PDB entry 1IO4 | X-ray diffraction, 3.00 A resolution | chains E and C of the 6 polymer chains in the assembly

[Chain E]
Molecule: Csf-1r promoter
Sequence (26 nucleotides; each row starts with the number of its first residue):
     1 GAAGATTTCCAAACTCTGTGGTTGCG

[Chain C]
Molecule: Runt-related transcription factor 1
Organism: Mus musculus
Notes: fragment: runt domain
UniProtKB: Q03347 (RUNX1_MOUSE); residue numbers follow UniProt; this construct covers 60-182
Chain sequence (123 residues; row label = number of the first residue in the row):
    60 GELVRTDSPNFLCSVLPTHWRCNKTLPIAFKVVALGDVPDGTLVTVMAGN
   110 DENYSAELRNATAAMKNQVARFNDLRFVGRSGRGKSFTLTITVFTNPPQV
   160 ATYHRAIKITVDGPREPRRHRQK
Disordered / not traced: 180-182
Swiss-Prot annotation at these positions:
  - region (Interaction with DNA): Arg80 to Thr84, Arg135 to Gly143, Ile168 to Arg177
  - binding site (chloride): Asn112, Glu116, Arg139, Val170
  - mutagenesis: Arg80 (R80A: Interferes with DNA-binding), Asn109 (N109A: Interferes with heterodimerization), Tyr113 (Y113A: Interferes with heterodimerization), Arg142 (R142A: Interferes with DNA-binding), Lys144 (K144M: Interferes with DNA-binding), Thr149 (T149A: Interferes with heterodimerization), Val170 (V170A: No effect), Asp171 (D171A: Interferes with DNA-binding), Arg174 (R174A: Interferes with DNA-binding), Arg177 (R177A: Interferes with DNA-binding)
Residues lining bound ligands: gold ion (AU): Cys81, Asn82, Val137, Arg139

[How chain E and chain C interact]
Pairs across the interface (13):
  DC16(E) with Arg135(C), salt bridge to the phosphate
  DT17(E) with Arg80(C), base contact; Lys83(C), phosphate contact
  DG18(E) with Arg80(C), hydrogen bond to the base; Lys83(C), salt bridge to the phosphate
  DT19(E) with Arg174(C), base contact
  DG20(E) with Asp171(C), base contact; Arg174(C), hydrogen bond to the base; Arg177(C), hydrogen bond to the base; Arg178(C), salt bridge to the phosphate
  DG21(E) with Arg177(C), hydrogen bond to the base
  DT22(E) with Arg177(C), hydrogen bond to the base
  DG24(E) with Arg142(C), base contact

[In short]
The chain E/chain C interface involves 8 residues from each chain, with 5 hydrogen bonds and 3 salt bridges.
Polar contacts include DG18(E)-Arg80(C), DG20(E)-Arg174(C) and DG20(E)-Arg177(C). Chain C binds gold ion.
Curated annotation (UniProt) lists 4 chloride-binding residues and 10 mutagenesis sites on chain C.
Chain E is Csf-1r promoter and chain C is Runt-related transcription factor 1 (Mus musculus); the structure,
Crystal structure of runx-1/AML1/cbfalpha runt domain-cbfbeta core domain heterodimer and C/ebpbeta bzip
homodimer bound to a ..., was determined by X-ray diffraction together with 1HJB and 1HJC from the same study.
